Entry 7T0W (electron microscopy, 3.00 A resolution); this record covers chains L2 and H2 of the 9 polymer chains in the assembly.

[Chain L2]
Molecule: Fab115 light chain, IgG1
From: Homo sapiens
Amino-acid sequence (217 residues; numbered 1 to 217; the number before each row is that of its first residue):
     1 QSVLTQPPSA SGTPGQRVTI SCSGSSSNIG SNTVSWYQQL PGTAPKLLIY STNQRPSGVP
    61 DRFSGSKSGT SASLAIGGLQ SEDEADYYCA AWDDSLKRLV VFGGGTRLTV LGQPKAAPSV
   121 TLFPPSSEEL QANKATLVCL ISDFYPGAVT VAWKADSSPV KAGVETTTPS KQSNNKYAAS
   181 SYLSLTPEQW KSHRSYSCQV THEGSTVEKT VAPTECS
Disordered / not traced: 1-2, 113-217

[Chain H2]
Molecule: Fab115 Heavy Chain, IgG1
From: Homo sapiens
Amino-acid sequence (246 residues; each row starts with the number of its first residue):
     1 QVQLVQSGAE VKKPGASVKV SCKASGYTFI SYDINWVRQA TGQGLEWMGG MDPKSGNTGY
    61 AQKFQGRVTM TTNTAISTAY MELSSLRSED TAVYYCVRGE QSYDRTGYSD WFDPWGQGTL
   121 VTVSSASTKG PSVFPLAPSS KSTSGGTAAL GCLVKDYFPE PVTVSWNSGA LTSGVHTFPA
   181 VLQSSGLYSL SSVVTVPSSS LGTQTYICNV NHKPSNTKVD KRVEPKSCDK THDYKDDDDK
   241 HHHHHH
Disordered / not traced: 1, 123-246
Disulfides: C22-C96

[Chain L2 / chain H2 interface]
Residue-residue contacts (32; chain L2 residue first):
  T33(L2) - S109(H2)  hydrogen bond
  S35(L2) - D110(H2)
  Y37(L2) - W111(H2)
  Y37(L2) - F112(H2)  hydrogen bond (side chain-backbone)
  Y37(L2) - W115(H2)
  Q39(L2) - Y95(H2)
  A44(L2) - Y95(H2)  hydrophobic
  A44(L2) - G116(H2)
  P45(L2) - Y95(H2)
  P45(L2) - W115(H2)
  L47(L2) - W111(H2)
  L47(L2) - F112(H2)
  L47(L2) - D113(H2)
  Y50(L2) - W111(H2)  hydrophobic
  S51(L2) - S109(H2)  hydrogen bond
  S51(L2) - W111(H2)
  Y88(L2) - Q39(H2)
  Y88(L2) - G44(H2)
  Y88(L2) - L45(H2)  hydrophobic
  W92(L2) - N35(H2)
  W92(L2) - D110(H2)
  W92(L2) - F112(H2)  hydrophobic
  R98(L2) - D33(H2)  salt bridge
  R98(L2) - W47(H2)
  R98(L2) - G50(H2)
  R98(L2) - G59(H2)
  L99(L2) - W47(H2)  hydrophobic
  V100(L2) - W47(H2)  hydrophobic
  V100(L2) - F112(H2)  hydrophobic
  F102(L2) - L45(H2)
  F102(L2) - F112(H2)  hydrophobic
  G104(L2) - G44(H2)
Other interface residues (no listed pair), chain L2 (18 interface residues in all): T43, K46
Other interface residues (no listed pair), chain H2 (22 interface residues in all): V37, Q43, M51, D52, N57, Y108

[Overview]
18 residues of chain L2 and 22 residues of chain H2 are in contact, with 3 hydrogen bonds and 1 salt bridge.
Among the polar pairs are R98(L2)-D33(H2), T33(L2)-S109(H2) and Y37(L2)-F112(H2).
Here chain L2 is Fab115 light chain, IgG1 and chain H2 is Fab115 Heavy Chain, IgG1, both from Homo sapiens.
Entry 7T0W (Complex of GABA-A synaptic receptor with autoimmune antibody Fab115) was determined by electron
microscopy.
